Entry 1RBO (X-ray diffraction, 2.30 A resolution); this record covers chains L and I of the 8 polymer chains in the assembly.

# Chain L
Name: Ribulose bisphosphate carboxylase/oxygenase
Organism: Spinacia oleracea
Notes: EC 4.1.1.39
UniProt: P00875 (RBL_SPIOL); residues 1-475 here = UniProt positions 1-475
Sequence (475 residues; each row starts with the number of its first residue):
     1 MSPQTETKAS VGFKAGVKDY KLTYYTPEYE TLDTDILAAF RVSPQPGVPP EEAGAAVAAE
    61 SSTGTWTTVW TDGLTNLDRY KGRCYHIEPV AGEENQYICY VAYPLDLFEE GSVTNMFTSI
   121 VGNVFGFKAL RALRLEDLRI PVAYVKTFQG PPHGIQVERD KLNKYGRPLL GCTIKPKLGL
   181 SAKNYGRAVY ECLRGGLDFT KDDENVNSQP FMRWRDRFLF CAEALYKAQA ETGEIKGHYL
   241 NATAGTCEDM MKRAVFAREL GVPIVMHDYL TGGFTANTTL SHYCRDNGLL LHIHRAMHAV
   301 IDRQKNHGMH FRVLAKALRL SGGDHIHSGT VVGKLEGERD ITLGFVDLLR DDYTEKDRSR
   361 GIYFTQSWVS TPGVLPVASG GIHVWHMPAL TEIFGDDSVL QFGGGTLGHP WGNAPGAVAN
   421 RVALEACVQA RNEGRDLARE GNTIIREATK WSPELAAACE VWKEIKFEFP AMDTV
Unresolved in the structure: 1-8
Residues lining bound ligands:
  - 2-carboxyarabinitol-1,5-diphosphate (CAP), molecule 1: Glu60, Thr65, Trp66, Asn123
  - 2-carboxyarabinitol-1,5-diphosphate (CAP), molecule 2: Thr173, Lys175, Lys177, Asp203, Glu204, His294, Arg295, His298, His327, Gly329, Lys334, Leu335, Ser379, Gly380, Gly381, Gln401, Phe402, Gly403, Gly404
UniProt features mapped onto this chain:
  - active site (Proton acceptor): Lys175, His294
  - binding site (substrate): Thr65, Asn123, Thr173, Lys177, Glu204, His294, Arg295, His327, Lys334, Ser379, Gly381, Gly403, Gly404
  - binding site (Mg(2+)): Lys201, Asp203, Glu204
  - site: Lys14 (Not N6-methylated), Lys334 (Transition state stabilizer)
  - modified residue: Pro3 (N-acetylproline), Lys201 (N6-carboxylysine)

# Chain I
Name: Ribulose bisphosphate carboxylase/oxygenase
Organism: Spinacia oleracea
Notes: EC 4.1.1.39
UniProt: P00870 (RBS1_SPIOL); residues 1-123 here correspond to UniProt positions 58-180 (UniProt number = residue number + 57)
Sequence (123 residues; numbered 1 to 123; the number before each row is that of its first residue):
     1 MQVWPILNLK KYETLSYLPP LTTDQLARQV DYLLNNKWVP CLEFETDHGF VYREHHNSPG
    61 YYDGRYWTMW KLPMFGCTDP AQVLNELEEC KKEYPNAFIR IIGFDSNREV QCISFIAYKP
   121 AGY
Differences from the reference sequence: conflict Gln2 (Lys59 in P00870), Ile6 (Thr63 in P00870), Leu7 (Gln64 in P00870), Leu9 (Met66 in P00870), Lys11 (Arg68 in P00870), Glu109 (Gln166 in P00870), Ile113 (Val170 in P00870)

# How chain L and chain I interact
Pairs across the interface - 37 pairs, chain L then chain I:
  Gly179(L) with Glu109(I)
  Leu180(L) with Glu109(I)
  Ser181(L) with Glu109(I), hydrogen bond (backbone-side chain)
  Lys183(L) with Tyr66(I), hydrogen bond (backbone-side chain); Gln111(I)
  Asn184(L) with Glu109(I)
  Gly186(L) with Tyr66(I)
  Arg187(L) with Glu43(I), salt bridge; Tyr66(I), hydrogen bond (backbone-side chain); Met69(I); Phe104(I); Gln111(I), hydrogen bond
  Tyr190(L) with Trp67(I); Thr68(I)
  Glu191(L) with Thr68(I); Met69(I), hydrogen bond (side chain-backbone)
  Arg194(L) with Thr68(I)
  Leu219(L) with Pro59(I); Gly60(I); Tyr61(I)
  Phe220(L) with Arg65(I); Tyr66(I)
  Glu223(L) with Tyr61(I); Tyr62(I); Asp63(I); Gly64(I); Arg65(I), salt bridge; Tyr66(I), hydrogen bond (side chain-backbone)
  Ala224(L) with Tyr66(I), hydrophobic
  Tyr226(L) with His55(I); Tyr61(I)
  Lys227(L) with Glu45(I), salt bridge; Tyr66(I), hydrogen bond (side chain-backbone)
  Glu259(L) with His56(I), hydrogen bond (backbone-side chain)
  Leu260(L) with His56(I)
  Pro410(L) with Leu72(I)
  Gly412(L) with Leu72(I)
Other interface residues (no listed pair), chain L (23 interface residues in all): Ala182, Ala222, Trp411
Other interface residues (no listed pair), chain I (21 interface residues in all): Ser58, Ile102

# Summary
23 residues of chain L face 21 of chain I across their interface, with 8 hydrogen bonds and 3 salt bridges.
Among the polar pairs are Arg187(L)-Glu43(I), Glu223(L)-Arg65(I) and Lys227(L)-Glu45(I). Chain L binds
2-carboxyarabinitol-1,5-diphosphate.
Here chain L is Ribulose bisphosphate carboxylase/oxygenase and chain I is Ribulose bisphosphate
carboxylase/oxygenase, both from Spinacia oleracea. Entry 1RBO (Spinach rubisco in complex with the inhibitor
2-carboxyarabinitol-1,5-diphosphate) was determined by X-ray diffraction (same publication as 1RCO).
